Entry 7OMI (X-ray diffraction, 1.76 A resolution); this record covers chains AAA and DDD of the 3 polymer chains in the assembly.

# Chain AAA (and DDD)
Name: Glyco_hydro_42M domain-containing protein
From: Bacteroides salyersiae
Notes: chain DDD of this document is another copy of the same molecule, construct and numbering; everything in this record applies to it too
Reference sequence: I9SUA3 (I9SUA3_9BACE); residues 32-683 here correspond to UniProt positions 22-673 (UniProt number = residue number - 10)
Amino-acid sequence (674 residues; row label = number of the first residue in the row):
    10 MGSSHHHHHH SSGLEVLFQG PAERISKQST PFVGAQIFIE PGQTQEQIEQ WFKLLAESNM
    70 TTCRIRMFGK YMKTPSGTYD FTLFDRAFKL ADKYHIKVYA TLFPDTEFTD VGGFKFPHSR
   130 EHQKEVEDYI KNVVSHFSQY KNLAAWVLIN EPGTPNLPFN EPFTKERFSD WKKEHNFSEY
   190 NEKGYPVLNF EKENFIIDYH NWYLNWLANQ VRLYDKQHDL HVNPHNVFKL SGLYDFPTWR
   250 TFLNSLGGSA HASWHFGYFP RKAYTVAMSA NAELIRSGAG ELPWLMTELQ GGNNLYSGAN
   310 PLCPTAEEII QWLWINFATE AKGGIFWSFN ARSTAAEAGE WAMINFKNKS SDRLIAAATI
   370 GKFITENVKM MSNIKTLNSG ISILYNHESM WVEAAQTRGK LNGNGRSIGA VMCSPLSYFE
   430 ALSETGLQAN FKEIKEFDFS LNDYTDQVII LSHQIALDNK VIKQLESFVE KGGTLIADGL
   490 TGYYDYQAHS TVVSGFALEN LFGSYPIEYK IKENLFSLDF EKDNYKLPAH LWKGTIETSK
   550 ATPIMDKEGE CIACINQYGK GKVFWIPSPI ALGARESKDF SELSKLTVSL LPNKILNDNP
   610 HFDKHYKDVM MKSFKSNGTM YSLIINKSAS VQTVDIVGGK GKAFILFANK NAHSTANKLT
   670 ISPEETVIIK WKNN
Disordered / not traced: 10-20, 682-683 (chain DDD: 10-30, 683)
Sequence notes: initiating methionine (10); expression tag (11-31)
Residues lining bound ligands: VKN ((1R,2S,4S,5R)-6-(hydroxymethyl)cyclohexane-1,2,3,4,5-pentol): Arg-75, Val-120, Gly-121, Asn-159, Glu-160, His-260, Trp-263, Glu-297, Trp-336, Arg-341, Glu-346, Trp-350

# Interface between chain AAA and chain DDD
Contacting residue pairs (74; chain AAA residue first):
  Glu-188(AAA) / Lys-79(DDD)  salt bridge
  Tyr-189(AAA) / Pro-50(DDD)  hydrophobic
  Tyr-189(AAA) / Lys-79(DDD)
  Tyr-189(AAA) / Tyr-80(DDD)
  Lys-192(AAA) / Gly-51(DDD)
  Gly-193(AAA) / Pro-50(DDD)
  Gly-193(AAA) / Gly-51(DDD)
  Tyr-194(AAA) / Glu-49(DDD)
  Tyr-194(AAA) / Pro-50(DDD)
  Tyr-194(AAA) / Gly-51(DDD)  hydrogen bond (side chain-backbone)
  Tyr-194(AAA) / Gln-52(DDD)
  Tyr-194(AAA) / Gln-56(DDD)
  Tyr-194(AAA) / Ser-342(DDD)
  Pro-195(AAA) / Glu-49(DDD)
  Pro-195(AAA) / Pro-50(DDD)
  Pro-195(AAA) / Tyr-80(DDD)
  Pro-195(AAA) / Phe-117(DDD)  hydrophobic
  Pro-195(AAA) / Thr-343(DDD)  hydrogen bond (backbone-side chain)
  Val-196(AAA) / Thr-343(DDD)
  Leu-197(AAA) / Ala-344(DDD)  hydrophobic
  Gln-405(AAA) / Tyr-305(DDD)
  Gln-405(AAA) / Ala-344(DDD)  hydrogen bond (side chain-backbone)
  Gln-405(AAA) / Ala-345(DDD)
  Thr-406(AAA) / Tyr-305(DDD)
  Arg-407(AAA) / Ala-345(DDD)
  Gly-414(AAA) / Tyr-305(DDD)
  Arg-415(AAA) / Leu-304(DDD)  hydrogen bond (side chain-backbone)
  Arg-415(AAA) / Tyr-305(DDD)  hydrogen bond (side chain-backbone)
  Arg-415(AAA) / Ser-306(DDD)  hydrogen bond (side chain-backbone)
  Arg-415(AAA) / Gly-307(DDD)  hydrogen bond (side chain-backbone)
  Arg-415(AAA) / Pro-310(DDD)
  His-462(AAA) / Tyr-305(DDD)
  Ile-464(AAA) / Tyr-305(DDD)
  Leu-489(AAA) / Leu-304(DDD)  hydrophobic
  Tyr-492(AAA) / Leu-304(DDD)
  Tyr-492(AAA) / Ala-347(DDD)  hydrogen bond (side chain-backbone)
  Tyr-492(AAA) / Gly-348(DDD)  hydrogen bond (side chain-backbone)
  Tyr-492(AAA) / Phe-355(DDD)
  Tyr-493(AAA) / Tyr-305(DDD)
  Gln-496(AAA) / Thr-343(DDD)
  Ala-497(AAA) / Thr-343(DDD)
  Ala-497(AAA) / Ala-344(DDD)  hydrogen bond (backbone-backbone)
  His-498(AAA) / Ser-342(DDD)  hydrogen bond
  His-498(AAA) / Thr-343(DDD)  hydrogen bond
  Ser-499(AAA) / Ser-342(DDD)  hydrogen bond (backbone-backbone)
  Val-501(AAA) / Phe-355(DDD)  hydrophobic
  Val-502(AAA) / Ala-340(DDD)
  Val-502(AAA) / Arg-341(DDD)
  Val-502(AAA) / Ser-342(DDD)
  Val-502(AAA) / Gly-348(DDD)
  Ser-503(AAA) / Gln-56(DDD)
  Tyr-514(AAA) / Phe-355(DDD)
  Tyr-514(AAA) / Lys-356(DDD)
  Pro-515(AAA) / Phe-355(DDD)
  Ile-516(AAA) / Asn-354(DDD)
  Ile-516(AAA) / Phe-355(DDD)  hydrogen bond (backbone-backbone)
  Ile-516(AAA) / Lys-356(DDD)
  Glu-517(AAA) / Asn-354(DDD)
  Glu-517(AAA) / Phe-355(DDD)
  Glu-517(AAA) / Ser-360(DDD)
  Glu-517(AAA) / Arg-362(DDD)  salt bridge
  Tyr-518(AAA) / Asn-302(DDD)  hydrogen bond (backbone-side chain)
  Tyr-518(AAA) / Leu-304(DDD)  hydrophobic
  Lys-519(AAA) / Asn-302(DDD)
  Lys-519(AAA) / Cys-312(DDD)
  Lys-519(AAA) / Asp-361(DDD)  salt bridge
  Lys-519(AAA) / Arg-362(DDD)
  Ile-520(AAA) / Asn-302(DDD)  hydrogen bond (backbone-side chain)
  Ile-520(AAA) / Asn-303(DDD)
  Ile-520(AAA) / Pro-310(DDD)  hydrophobic
  Ile-520(AAA) / Leu-311(DDD)  hydrophobic
  Ile-520(AAA) / Cys-312(DDD)
  Trp-541(AAA) / Leu-304(DDD)  hydrogen bond (side chain-backbone)
  Glu-546(AAA) / Lys-356(DDD)
Also at the interface, not in a pair above, chain AAA (35 interface residues in all): Glu-508
Also at the interface, not in a pair above, chain DDD (33 interface residues in all): Val-120, Glu-349

# Overview
35 residues of chain AAA face 33 of chain DDD across their interface; the contacts include 17 hydrogen bonds
and 3 salt bridges. Among the polar pairs are Glu-188(AAA)/Lys-79(DDD), Glu-517(AAA)/Arg-362(DDD) and
Lys-519(AAA)/Asp-361(DDD). Bound to chain AAA: compound VKN.
Chain AAA and chain DDD are both Glyco_hydro_42M domain-containing protein (Bacteroides salyersiae); the
structure, Bs164 in complex with mannocyclophellitol epoxide, was determined by X-ray diffraction, deposited
together with 7OP6, 7ODJ, 7OMS and 7OP7.
